PDB entry 5TDT | X-ray diffraction, 1.82 A resolution | chains A and C of the 8 polymer chains in the assembly

# Chain A
Name: Toluene-4-monooxygenase system protein A
From: Pseudomonas mendocina
Notes: EC 1.14.13.-; engineered mutation(s): residues 1-493
Reference sequence: Q00456 (TMOA_PSEME); numbering as in UniProt (aligned over 1-493)
Amino-acid sequence (493 residues; each row starts with the number of its first residue):
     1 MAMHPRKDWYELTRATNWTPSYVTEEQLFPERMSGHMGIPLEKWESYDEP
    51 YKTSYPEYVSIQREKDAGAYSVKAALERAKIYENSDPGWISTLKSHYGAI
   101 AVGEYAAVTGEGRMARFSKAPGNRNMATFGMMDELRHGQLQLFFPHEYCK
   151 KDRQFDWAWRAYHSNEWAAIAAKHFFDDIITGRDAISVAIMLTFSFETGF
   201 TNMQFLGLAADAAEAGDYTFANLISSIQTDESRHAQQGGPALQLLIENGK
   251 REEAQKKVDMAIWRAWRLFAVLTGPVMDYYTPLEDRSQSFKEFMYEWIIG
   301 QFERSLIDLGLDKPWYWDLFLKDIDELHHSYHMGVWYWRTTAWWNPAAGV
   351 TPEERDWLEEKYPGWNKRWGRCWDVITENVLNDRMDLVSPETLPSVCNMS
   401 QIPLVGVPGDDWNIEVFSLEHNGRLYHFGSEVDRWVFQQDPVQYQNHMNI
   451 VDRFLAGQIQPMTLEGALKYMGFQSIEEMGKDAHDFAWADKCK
Not modelled in the structure: 1, 491-493
Sequence notes: conflict Trp336 (Leu in Q00456), Tyr337 (Asp in Q00456)
Bound ions: Fe ion site 1: Glu104, Glu134, His137 (together with peroxide ion); Fe ion site 2: Glu134, Glu197, Glu231, His234 (together with peroxide ion)
Small-molecule neighbours:
  - toluene (MBN), molecule 1: Trp167, Val271, Ser330, Tyr331, Gly334, Val335, Trp338, Pro394, Ile402, Pro403, Val405
  - toluene (MBN), molecule 2: Trp167, Trp338, Thr341, Leu393, Pro394, Val396, Pro403, Ile450, Val451, Met471
  - toluene / peroxide ion: Ala99, Ile100, Gly103, Glu104, Ala107, Glu134, Tyr162, Phe176, Ile180, Phe196, Glu197, Thr201, Phe205, Glu231
Curated features (UniProtKB/Swiss-Prot):
  - binding site (Fe cation): Glu104, Glu134, His137, Glu197, Glu231, His234
  - mutagenesis: Gly103 (G103L: Increases production of m-cresol, instread of p-cresol), Thr201 (T201A: Strongly increases consumption of dioxygen in the absence of bound substrate), Gln228 (Q228A: Shows a strong decrease in the catalytic efficiency for hydroxylation and only a minor change in the affinity for toluene)

# Chain C
Name: Toluene-4-monooxygenase system protein B
From: Pseudomonas mendocina
Notes: EC 1.14.13.-
Reference sequence: Q00457 (TMOB_PSEME); residue numbers follow UniProt; this construct covers 1-84
Amino-acid sequence (84 residues; numbered 1 to 84; the number before each row is that of its first residue):
     1 MSAFPVHAAFEKDFLVQLVVVDLNDSMDQVAEKVAYHCVNRRVAPREGVM
    51 RVRKHRSTELFPRDMTIAESGLNPTEVIDVVFEE
Not modelled in the structure: 1, 84

# How chain A and chain C interact
Pairs across the interface - 65 pairs, chain A then chain C:
  Ser330(A) with Phe14(C)
  Met333(A) with Phe14(C), hydrophobic
  Gly334(A) with Phe14(C)
  Tyr337(A) with Arg41(C), hydrogen bond; Arg42(C)
  Trp338(A) with Leu15(C), hydrophobic; Gln17(C)
  Cys372(A) with Arg42(C)
  Val375(A) with Asn40(C); Arg41(C); Arg42(C); Val43(C); Ala44(C)
  Ile376(A) with Arg41(C)
  Asn379(A) with Asn40(C), hydrogen bond (side chain-backbone)
  Asp386(A) with Arg41(C), hydrogen bond (backbone-side chain)
  Leu387(A) with Asn40(C); Arg41(C)
  Ser389(A) with Arg41(C), hydrogen bond (backbone-side chain)
  Glu391(A) with Tyr36(C), hydrogen bond; His37(C); Arg41(C), salt bridge
  Thr392(A) with Gln17(C); Leu18(C), hydrogen bond (side chain-backbone); His37(C)
  Leu393(A) with Gln17(C); Leu18(C), hydrogen bond (backbone-backbone)
  Pro394(A) with Leu15(C), hydrophobic; Val16(C)
  Ser395(A) with His7(C), hydrogen bond; Val16(C), hydrogen bond (backbone-backbone); Gln17(C), hydrogen bond (side chain-backbone); Leu18(C), hydrogen bond (side chain-backbone)
  Leu404(A) with Leu15(C); Val16(C), hydrogen bond (backbone-backbone)
  Val405(A) with Phe14(C)
  Gly406(A) with Phe14(C), hydrogen bond (backbone-backbone)
  Pro408(A) with Lys12(C); Asp13(C); Phe14(C), hydrophobic
  Gly409(A) with Lys12(C), hydrogen bond (backbone-backbone)
  Trp412(A) with Phe10(C); Glu11(C); Lys12(C); Asp13(C), hydrogen bond (side chain-backbone); Val81(C), hydrophobic
  Asn413(A) with Arg56(C), hydrogen bond
  Ile414(A) with Ala9(C), hydrophobic; Phe14(C); Leu15(C); Val16(C), hydrophobic; His55(C); Arg56(C), hydrogen bond (backbone-side chain)
  Glu415(A) with His55(C); Arg56(C), salt bridge
  Val416(A) with Val16(C), hydrophobic; His55(C), hydrogen bond (backbone-side chain)
  Leu425(A) with Thr75(C); Glu76(C)
  His427(A) with His7(C); Thr75(C), hydrogen bond (side chain-backbone); Val77(C)
  Phe454(A) with Leu18(C), hydrophobic
  Leu455(A) with Pro5(C), hydrophobic; Thr75(C)
Interface residues without a listed pair, chain A (36 interface residues in all): Arg371, Pro390, Val407, Asp410, Val451
Interface residues without a listed pair, chain C (27 interface residues in all): Arg53, Asp79

# Summary
36 residues of chain A face 27 of chain C across their interface, with 19 hydrogen bonds and 2 salt bridges.
Among the polar pairs are Glu391(A)-Arg41(C), Glu415(A)-Arg56(C) and Tyr337(A)-Arg41(C). Ligands of chain A:
toluene / peroxide ion and toluene.
Chain A is Toluene-4-monooxygenase system protein A and chain C is Toluene-4-monooxygenase system protein B,
both from Pseudomonas mendocina; the structure, Oxygenated toluene intermediate in toluene 4-monooxygenase
(T4moHD) after reaction in the crystal, was determined by X-ray diffraction together with 5TDS, 5TDU and 5TDV
from the same study.
